Entry 8IUA (X-ray diffraction, 1.80 A resolution); this record covers chain A.

[Chain A]
Protein: Candidate dextranase Glycoside hydrolase family 66
From: Flavobacterium johnsoniae UW101
Reference sequence: A5FBI2 (A5FBI2_FLAJ1); residues 34-586 here = UniProt positions 34-586
Amino-acid sequence (576 residues; row label = number of the first residue in the row):
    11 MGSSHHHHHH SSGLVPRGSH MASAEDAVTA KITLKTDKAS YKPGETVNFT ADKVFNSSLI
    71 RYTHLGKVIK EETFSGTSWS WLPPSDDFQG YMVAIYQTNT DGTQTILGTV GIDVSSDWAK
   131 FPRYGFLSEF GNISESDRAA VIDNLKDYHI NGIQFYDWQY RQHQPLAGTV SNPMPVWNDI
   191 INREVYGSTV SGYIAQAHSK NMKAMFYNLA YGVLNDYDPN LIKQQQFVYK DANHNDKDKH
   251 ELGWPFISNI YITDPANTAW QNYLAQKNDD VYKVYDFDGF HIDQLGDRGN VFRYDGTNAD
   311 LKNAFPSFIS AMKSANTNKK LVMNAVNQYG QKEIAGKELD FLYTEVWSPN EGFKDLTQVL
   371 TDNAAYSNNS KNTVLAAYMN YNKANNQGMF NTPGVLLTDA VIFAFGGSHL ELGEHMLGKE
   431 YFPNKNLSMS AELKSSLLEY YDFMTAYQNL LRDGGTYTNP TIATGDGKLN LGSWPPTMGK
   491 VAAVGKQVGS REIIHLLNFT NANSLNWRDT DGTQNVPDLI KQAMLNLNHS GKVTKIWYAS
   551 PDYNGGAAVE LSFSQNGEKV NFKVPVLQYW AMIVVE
Disordered / not traced: 11-31
Differences from the reference sequence: initiating methionine (11); expression tag (12-33)
Bound ions: Na+ near Asp123 (its only coordinating residue here)
Ligand contacts: beta-D-glucopyranose (BGC): Thr56, Lys80, Ser90, Trp91, Leu92
Reported in the primary citation:
  - catalytic residues: Asp293, Glu355 (by similarity / conservation)

[Overview]
Chain A binds beta-D-glucopyranose. The paper reports catalytic residues Asp293 and Glu355.
Chain A is Candidate dextranase Glycoside hydrolase family 66 (Flavobacterium johnsoniae UW101); the
structure, Crystal structure of GH66 endodextranase from Flavobacterium johnsoniae in complex with isomaltose,
was determined by X-ray diffraction, deposited together with 8IU8, 8IU9, 8IUB and 8IUC.
